PDB entry 5SB6 | X-ray diffraction, 2.30 A resolution | chains B and C of the 6 polymer chains in the assembly

Chain B:
Protein: Tubulin beta-2B chain
From: Bos taurus
Reference sequence: Q6B856 (TBB2B_BOVIN); the author numbering skips numbers that UniProt does not, so the offset changes along the chain: 1-42 = UniProt 1-42; 45-360 = UniProt 43-358; 369-455 = UniProt 359-445
Amino-acid sequence (445 residues; each row starts with the number of its first residue; note: 10 numbers in that range are skipped by the numbering (no residue carries them; nothing is unmodelled there)):
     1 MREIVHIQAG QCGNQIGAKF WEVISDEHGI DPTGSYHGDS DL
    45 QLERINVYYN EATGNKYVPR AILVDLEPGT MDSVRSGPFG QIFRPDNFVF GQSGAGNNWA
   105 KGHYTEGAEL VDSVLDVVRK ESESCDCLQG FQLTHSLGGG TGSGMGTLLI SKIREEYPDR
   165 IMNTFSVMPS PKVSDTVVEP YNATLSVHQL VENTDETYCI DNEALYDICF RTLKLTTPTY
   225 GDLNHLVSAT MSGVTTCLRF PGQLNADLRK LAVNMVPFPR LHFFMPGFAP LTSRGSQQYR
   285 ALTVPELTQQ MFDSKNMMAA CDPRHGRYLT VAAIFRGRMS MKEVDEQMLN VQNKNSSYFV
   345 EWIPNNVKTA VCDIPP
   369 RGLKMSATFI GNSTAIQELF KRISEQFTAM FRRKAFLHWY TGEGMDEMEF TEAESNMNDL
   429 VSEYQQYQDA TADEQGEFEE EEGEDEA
Unresolved in the structure: 278-281, 438-455
Ion coordination: Mg2+: Q11 (together with GDP); Ca2+: E113 (shared with E284(C) of chain C)
Ligand contacts:
  - 4FK (N-{4-[2-(4-fluoroanilino)-1,3-thiazol-4-yl]phenyl}acetamide): G100, N101, N102, K105, V182, W407
  - GDP (guanosine-5'-diphosphate): G10, Q11, C12, Q15, I16, D69, N101, S140, G142, G143, G144, T145, G146, S147, V171, P173, V177, D179, E183, N206, L209, Y224, L227, N228

Chain C:
Protein: Tubulin alpha-1B chain
From: Bos taurus
Reference sequence: P81947 (TBA1B_BOVIN); residue numbers follow UniProt; this construct covers 1-451
Amino-acid sequence (451 residues; numbered 1 to 451; the number before each row is that of its first residue):
     1 MRECISIHVG QAGVQIGNAC WELYCLEHGI QPDGQMPSDK TIGGGDDSFN TFFSETGAGK
    61 HVPRAVFVDL EPTVIDEVRT GTYRQLFHPE QLITGKEDAA NNYARGHYTI GKEIIDLVLD
   121 RIRKLADQCT GLQGFLVFHS FGGGTGSGFT SLLMERLSVD YGKKSKLEFS IYPAPQVSTA
   181 VVEPYNSILT THTTLEHSDC AFMVDNEAIY DICRRNLDIE RPTYTNLNRL ISQIVSSITA
   241 SLRFDGALNV DLTEFQTNLV PYPRIHFPLA TYAPVISAEK AYHEQLSVAE ITNACFEPAN
   301 QMVKCDPRHG KYMACCLLYR GDVVPKDVNA AIATIKTKRS IQFVDWCPTG FKVGINYQPP
   361 TVVPGGDLAK VQRAVCMLSN TTAIAEAWAR LDHKFDLMYA KRAFVHWYVG EGMEEGEFSE
   421 AREDMAALEK DYEEVGVDSV EGEGEEEGEE Y
Unresolved in the structure: 441-451
Ion coordination: Ca2+ site 1: D39, T41, G44, E55; Ca2+ site 2: E284 (shared with E113(B) of chain B)
Ligand contacts:
  - 4FK (N-{4-[2-(4-fluoroanilino)-1,3-thiazol-4-yl]phenyl}acetamide): C4, Q133, G134, F135, L136, S165, L167, L242, T253, Q256, T257
  - GTP (guanosine-5'-triphosphate): G10, Q11, A12, Q15, I16, D69, D98, A99, A100, N101, S140, G142, G143, G144, T145, G146, I171, P173, V177, S178, T179, E183, N206, Y224, L227, N228, I231
From the paper describing this entry:
  - conformationally variable residues (side-chain flip): L136
  - binding site for 4FK: L136

How chain B and chain C interact:
Contacting residue pairs - 38 pairs, chain B then chain C:
  Q96(B) - M1(C)
  N101(B) - E254(C)  hydrogen bond
  D179(B) - K352(C)  hydrogen bond (backbone-side chain)
  T180(B) - E254(C)
  T180(B) - N258(C)
  V181(B) - N258(C)  hydrogen bond (backbone-side chain)
  V181(B) - P348(C)  hydrophobic
  T221(B) - P325(C)
  T221(B) - K326(C)
  T221(B) - N329(C)
  A397(B) - W346(C)
  M398(B) - W346(C)
  R400(B) - D345(C)  salt bridge
  R400(B) - S439(C)  hydrogen bond
  R401(B) - Y262(C)  hydrogen bond (backbone-side chain)
  R401(B) - D345(C)  salt bridge
  R401(B) - W346(C)
  R401(B) - E434(C)  hydrogen bond (side chain-backbone)
  R401(B) - V435(C)
  R401(B) - V437(C)  hydrogen bond (side chain-backbone)
  R401(B) - D438(C)
  R401(B) - S439(C)  hydrogen bond
  K402(B) - Y262(C)
  A403(B) - P261(C)
  A403(B) - Y262(C)
  A403(B) - W346(C)  hydrophobic
  F404(B) - T257(C)
  F404(B) - N258(C)
  F404(B) - V260(C)
  F404(B) - P261(C)  hydrogen bond (backbone-backbone)
  F404(B) - W346(C)  hydrophobic
  H406(B) - V260(C)  hydrogen bond (side chain-backbone)
  H406(B) - P261(C)
  H406(B) - Y262(C)
  H406(B) - P263(C)
  W407(B) - Q256(C)
  W407(B) - T257(C)  hydrogen bond (side chain-backbone)
  W407(B) - V260(C)
Also at the interface, not in a pair above, chain B (19 interface residues in all): S97, G100, V182, L405
Also at the interface, not in a pair above, chain C (23 interface residues in all): R2, M313

Overview:
19 residues of chain B face 23 of chain C across their interface; the contacts include 11 hydrogen bonds and 2
salt bridges. Polar contacts include R400(B)-D345(C), R401(B)-D345(C) and N101(B)-E254(C). Compound 4FK is
bound between chain B and chain C. From the paper: a binding site for 4FK at L136(C); conformational
variability at L136(C).
Chain B is Tubulin beta-2B chain and chain C is Tubulin alpha-1B chain, both from Bos taurus; the structure,
Tubulin-todalam-10-complex, was determined by X-ray diffraction together with 5SB3, 5SB4, 5SB5, 5SB7 and 7Z7D
from the same study.
